Entry 7DY2 (X-ray diffraction, 3.04 A resolution); this record covers chains A and B of the 6 polymer chains in the assembly.

[Chain A (and B)]
Molecule: Circadian clock protein kinase KaiC
Organism: Synechococcus elongatus (strain PCC 7942 / FACHB-805)
Notes: EC 2.7.11.1; chain B of this document is another copy of the same molecule, construct and numbering; everything in this record applies to it too
Reference sequence: Q79PF4 (KAIC_SYNE7); residues 1-519 here = UniProt positions 1-519
Amino-acid sequence (519 residues; row label = number of the first residue in the row):
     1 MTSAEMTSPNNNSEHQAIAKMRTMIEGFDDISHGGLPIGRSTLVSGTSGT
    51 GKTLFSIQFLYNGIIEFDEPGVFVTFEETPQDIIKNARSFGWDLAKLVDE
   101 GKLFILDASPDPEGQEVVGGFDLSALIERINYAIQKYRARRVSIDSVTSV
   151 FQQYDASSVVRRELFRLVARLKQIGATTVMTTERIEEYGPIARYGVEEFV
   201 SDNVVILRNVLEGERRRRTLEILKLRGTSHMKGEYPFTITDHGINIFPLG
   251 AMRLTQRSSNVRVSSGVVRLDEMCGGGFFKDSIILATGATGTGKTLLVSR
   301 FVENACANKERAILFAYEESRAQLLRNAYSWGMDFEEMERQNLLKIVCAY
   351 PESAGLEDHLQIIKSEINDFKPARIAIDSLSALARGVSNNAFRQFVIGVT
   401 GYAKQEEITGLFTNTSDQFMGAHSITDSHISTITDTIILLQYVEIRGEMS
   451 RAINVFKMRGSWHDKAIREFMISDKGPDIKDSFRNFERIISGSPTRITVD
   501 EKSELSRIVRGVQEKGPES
Disordered / not traced: 1-18, 113-121, 152-155, 251-253, 499-519 (chain B: 1-17, 111-121, 155-157, 252-255, 497-519)
Modified residues: Ser431 (phosphoserine; SEP)
Ion coordination: Mg2+: Thr295 (together with ATP)
Residues lining bound ligands:
  - ADP (adenosine-5'-diphosphate), molecule 1: Thr47, Ser48, Gly49, Thr50, Gly51, Lys52, Thr53, Leu54, Ser89, Phe90, Arg218, Ile239, Thr240, Asp241
  - ADP, molecule 2: Leu223, Lys224, Leu225, Arg226, Gly227, Thr228, Ser229, His230
  - ATP (adenosine-5'-triphosphate), molecule 1: Thr290, Gly291, Thr292, Gly293, Lys294, Thr295, Leu296, Glu318, Glu319, Ser330, Trp331, Thr415, Arg451, Ile472, Ser473, Asp474
  - ATP, molecule 2: Lys457, Met458, Arg459, Gly460, Ser461, Trp462, His463
Curated features (UniProtKB/Swiss-Prot):
  - region: Gln115 to Asp122 (B-loop, required to bind KaiB and SasA), Pro248 to Asn260 (Linker), Arg488 to Ile497 (A-loop, interacts with KaiA)
  - active site: Glu77 (Proton acceptor in CI (KaiC 1)), Glu318 (Proton acceptor in CII (KaiC 2))
  - binding site (ATP): Gly49, Thr50, Gly51, Lys52, Thr53, Leu54, Ser89, Lys224, Leu225, Arg226, Thr228, His230, Thr240, Asp241, Thr290, Gly291, Thr292, Gly293, Lys294, Thr295 and 9 more in UniProt
  - binding site (Mg(2+)): Thr53, Thr295, Glu318
  - modified residue: Ser431 (Phosphoserine), Thr432 (Phosphothreonine)
  - mutagenesis: Thr42 (T42S: Extends the period of the circadian rhythm to 28 hours in reconstituted KaiABC complex. Decreased endogenous ATPase), Lys52 (K52A: Induces an arrhythmic phenotype, significantly reduced ATP-binding), Gly71 (G71A: Lowers the amplitude and distords the waveform of the circadian rhythm), Ala87 (A87V: In kaiC1; shortens the period of the circadian rhythm to 22 hours), Trp92 (W92F: Increases photoperiod in presence of KaiA and KaiB), Ala108 (A108E: No longer binds KaiB, no formation of KaiCBA, still phosphorylated; A108L: Reduced binding of KaiB, reduced formation of KaiCBA, still phosphorylated), Gly114 (G114A: Extends the period of the circadian rhythm to 27 hours), Gln115 (Q115A: Abolishes the circadian rhythm), Ser146 (S146P: CI hydrolysis rate halves, increases period of the circadian rhythm by nearly 50%; S146W: Loss of stable oscillation in presence of KaiA and KaiB), Gln153 (Q153A: Higher CI ATPase activity, clock speeds up), Ser157 (S157C: In kaiC2; extends the period of the circadian rhythm to 29 hours. Lower CI ATPase activity, clock slows down ...), Arg215 (R215C: In kaiC3; shortens the period of the circadian rhythm to 16 hours and decreases the interaction with KaiA), 35 further mutagenesis entries in UniProt
What the authors report for this chain:
  - contacts within the chain: Arg217-Gln394 (hydrogen bond), Thr426-Ser431 (hydrogen bond)
  - allosteric site: Gln394
  - mutagenesis - Q394E: increased catalytic activity

[How chain A and chain B interact]
Residue-residue contacts - 97 pairs, chain A then chain B:
  Ser48(A) - Glu198(B)
  Ser48(A) - Phe199(B)
  Ser48(A) - Leu223(B)
  Gly49(A) - Lys224(B)
  Lys52(A) - Phe199(B)
  Thr53(A) - Arg226(B)  hydrogen bond
  Glu77(A) - Arg161(B)  salt bridge
  Glu77(A) - Phe199(B)
  Glu77(A) - Val200(B)
  Glu78(A) - Arg226(B)  salt bridge
  Asn86(A) - Gly227(B)
  Ser89(A) - Gly227(B)
  Pro112(A) - Ala169(B)  hydrophobic
  Thr148(A) - Arg161(B)
  Ser149(A) - Arg161(B)  hydrogen bond
  Ser149(A) - Arg162(B)  hydrogen bond (backbone-side chain)
  Val150(A) - Arg162(B)  hydrogen bond (backbone-side chain)
  Phe151(A) - Arg162(B)  hydrogen bond (backbone-side chain)
  Glu183(A) - Arg161(B)  salt bridge
  Glu183(A) - Phe199(B)
  Arg184(A) - Phe199(B)
  Leu211(A) - Glu234(B)
  Gly213(A) - Glu234(B)
  Glu214(A) - Arg217(B)  salt bridge
  Glu214(A) - Thr219(B)
  Glu214(A) - Gly233(B)
  Glu214(A) - Glu234(B)  hydrogen bond (backbone-backbone)
  Arg215(A) - Lys232(B)  hydrogen bond (side chain-backbone)
  Arg215(A) - Gly233(B)
  Arg215(A) - Glu234(B)  hydrogen bond (side chain-backbone)
  Arg215(A) - Tyr235(B)
  Arg216(A) - Arg208(B)
  Arg216(A) - Glu221(B)  salt bridge
  Arg216(A) - Leu223(B)
  Arg216(A) - Gly233(B)
  Thr290(A) - Ser431(B)
  Thr290(A) - Phe456(B)
  Thr290(A) - Lys457(B)  hydrogen bond
  Glu318(A) - Thr432(B)
  Glu319(A) - Arg459(B)  salt bridge
  Ala322(A) - Gln256(B)
  Ala322(A) - Arg257(B)
  Ala322(A) - Ser258(B)
  Gln323(A) - Ser258(B)  hydrogen bond
  Gln323(A) - Asp435(B)  hydrogen bond
  Gln323(A) - Arg459(B)
  Arg326(A) - Ser258(B)  hydrogen bond
  Arg326(A) - Ser259(B)  hydrogen bond (side chain-backbone)
  Arg326(A) - Asn260(B)
  Arg326(A) - Phe279(B)
  Arg326(A) - Asp281(B)  hydrogen bond (side chain-backbone)
  Arg326(A) - Arg459(B)
  Arg326(A) - Gly460(B)
  Asn327(A) - Arg459(B)
  Asn327(A) - Gly460(B)  hydrogen bond (side chain-backbone)
  Ser330(A) - Asn260(B)
  Ser330(A) - Gly460(B)
  Tyr350(A) - Leu249(B)
  Tyr350(A) - Ile397(B)  hydrophobic
  Glu352(A) - Ile397(B)
  Ser353(A) - Tyr235(B)
  Ser353(A) - Gly250(B)
  Arg385(A) - His429(B)
  Gly386(A) - Asn390(B)
  Asp417(A) - Ser424(B)
  Asp417(A) - His429(B)  salt bridge
  Asp417(A) - Ser431(B)
  Gln418(A) - His423(B)
  Phe419(A) - Ala422(B)
  Phe419(A) - His423(B)  hydrogen bond (backbone-backbone)
  Phe419(A) - Ser424(B)
  Phe419(A) - Ile425(B)  hydrophobic
  Phe419(A) - Phe456(B)  hydrophobic
  Met420(A) - His423(B)
  Met420(A) - Ile490(B)  hydrophobic
  Tyr442(A) - Phe456(B)
  Glu444(A) - Ile467(B)
  Glu444(A) - Glu487(B)
  Glu444(A) - Arg488(B)  hydrogen bond (side chain-backbone)
  Glu444(A) - Ile489(B)  hydrogen bond (side chain-backbone)
  Glu444(A) - Ile490(B)
  Arg446(A) - Phe483(B)
  Arg446(A) - Arg484(B)
  Gly447(A) - Ala466(B)
  Gly447(A) - Ile467(B)  hydrogen bond (backbone-backbone)
  Gly447(A) - Phe483(B)
  Glu448(A) - Lys465(B)
  Glu448(A) - Ala466(B)
  Met449(A) - Phe456(B)  hydrophobic
  Met449(A) - Lys465(B)  hydrogen bond (backbone-backbone)
  Met449(A) - Ile467(B)  hydrophobic
  Met449(A) - Ile490(B)  hydrophobic
  Arg451(A) - His463(B)  hydrogen bond
  Arg451(A) - Lys465(B)
  Pro494(A) - Glu487(B)
  Thr495(A) - Glu487(B)
  Arg496(A) - Glu487(B)
Interface residues without a listed pair, chain A (56 interface residues in all): Gly46, Thr47, Asp145, Ser146, Asn209, Gly291, Trp331, Thr415, Ser493
Interface residues without a listed pair, chain B (60 interface residues in all): Ser158, Arg166, Gln173, Tyr188, Gln394, Gly401, Ile437, Asn454, Phe486

[In short]
The interface between chain A and chain B involves 56 residues on one side and 60 on the other; the contacts
include 21 hydrogen bonds and 7 salt bridges. Polar contacts include Glu77(A)-Arg161(B), Glu78(A)-Arg226(B)
and Glu183(A)-Arg161(B). The paper reports that Q394E of chain A increases catalytic activity; an allosteric
site at Gln394(A).
Chain A and chain B are both Circadian clock protein kinase KaiC (Synechococcus elongatus (strain PCC 7942 /
FACHB-805)); the structure, Crystal Structure of Cyanobacterial Circadian Clock Protein KaiC, was determined
by X-ray diffraction, deposited together with 7DXQ, 7DYI, 7DYJ, 7DYK and 7V3X.
